PDB entry 7OKO | electron microscopy, 3.40 A resolution | chains X and c of the 65 polymer chains in the assembly

[Chain X (and c)]
Name: Type IV conjugative transfer system lipoprotein TraV
From: Salmonella enterica
Notes: chain c of this document is another copy of the same molecule, construct and numbering; everything in this record applies to it too
UniProt: A0A753A8N9 (A0A753A8N9_SALER); residues 1-204 here = UniProt positions 1-204
Sequence (204 residues; row label = number of the first residue in the row):
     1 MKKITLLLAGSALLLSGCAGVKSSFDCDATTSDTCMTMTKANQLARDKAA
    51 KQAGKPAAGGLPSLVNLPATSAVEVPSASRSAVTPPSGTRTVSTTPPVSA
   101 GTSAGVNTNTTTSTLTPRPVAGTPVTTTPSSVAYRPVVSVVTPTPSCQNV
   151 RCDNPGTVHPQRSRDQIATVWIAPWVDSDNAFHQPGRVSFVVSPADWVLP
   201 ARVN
Disordered / not traced: 1-157, 204
What the authors report for this chain:
  - post-translational modification sites: Cys18 (citing earlier work)

[Interface between chain X and chain c]
Pairs across the interface - 5 pairs, chain X then chain c:
  Asn180(X) with Trp197(c), hydrogen bond
  Phe182(X) with Pro160(c), hydrophobic; Val198(c); Leu199(c), hydrophobic; Pro200(c)
Other interface residues (no listed pair), chain X (7 interface residues in all): Trp171, Pro174, Val176, Gln184, Pro185
Other interface residues (no listed pair), chain c (6 interface residues in all): Val203

[Overview]
7 residues of chain X and 6 residues of chain c are in contact; the contacts include 1 hydrogen bond. The
hydrogen-bonded pair is Asn180(X)-Trp197(c). The paper reports a modification site at Cys18(X).
Both chains are Type IV conjugative transfer system lipoprotein TraV (Salmonella enterica). Entry 7OKO
(Structure of the outer-membrane core complex (outer ring) from a conjugative type IV secretion system) was
determined by electron microscopy (same publication as 7OKN).
